5FGH - chains C and D of the 28 polymer chains in the assembly; structure by X-ray diffraction, 2.80 A resolution.

[Chain C]
Molecule: Proteasome subunit alpha type-4
Organism: Saccharomyces cerevisiae (strain ATCC 204508 / S288c)
Notes: EC 3.4.25.1
UniProt: P40303 (PSA4_YEAST); residues -1 to 252 here correspond to UniProt positions 1-254 (UniProt number = residue number + 2)
Amino-acid sequence (254 residues; each row starts with the number of its first residue; numbers below 1 keep their minus sign (Met-1 is residue -1)):
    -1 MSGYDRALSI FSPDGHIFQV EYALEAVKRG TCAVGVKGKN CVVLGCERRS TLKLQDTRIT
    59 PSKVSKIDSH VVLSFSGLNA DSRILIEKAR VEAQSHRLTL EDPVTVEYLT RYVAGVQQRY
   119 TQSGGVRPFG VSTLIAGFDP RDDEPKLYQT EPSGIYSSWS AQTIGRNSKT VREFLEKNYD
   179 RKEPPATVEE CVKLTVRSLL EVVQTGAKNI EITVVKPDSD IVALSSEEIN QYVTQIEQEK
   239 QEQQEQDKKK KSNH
Not modelled in the structure: -1 to 0, 241-252
UniProt features mapped onto this chain:
  - modified residue: Thr58 (Phosphothreonine)

[Chain D]
Molecule: Proteasome subunit alpha type-5
Organism: Saccharomyces cerevisiae (strain ATCC 204508 / S288c)
Notes: EC 3.4.25.1
UniProt: P32379 (PSA5_YEAST); residues -7 to 252 here correspond to UniProt positions 1-260 (UniProt number = residue number + 8)
Amino-acid sequence (260 residues; numbered -7 to 252; the number before each row is that of its first residue; numbers below 1 keep their minus sign (Met-7 is residue -7)):
    -7 MFLTRSEYDR GVSTFSPEGR LFQVEYSLEA IKLGSTAIGI ATKEGVVLGV EKRATSPLLE
    53 SDSIEKIVEI DRHIGCAMSG LTADARSMIE HARTAAVTHN LYYDEDINVE SLTQSVCDLA
   113 LRFGEGASGE ERLMSRPFGV ALLIAGHDAD DGYQLFHAEP SGTFYRYNAK AIGSGSEGAQ
   173 AELLNEWHSS LTLKEAELLV LKILKQVMEE KLDENNAQLS CITKQDGFKI YDNEKTAELI
   233 KELKEKEAAE SPEEADVEMS
Not modelled in the structure: -7 to 0, 118-124, 243-252

[Interface between chain C and chain D]
Pairs across the interface - 63 pairs, chain C then chain D:
  Asp3(C) - Glu117(D)
  Arg4(C) - Glu117(D)
  Ala5(C) - Val4(D)  hydrophobic
  Ala5(C) - Glu117(D)
  Ala5(C) - Ser127(D)
  Ser7(C) - Ser127(D)
  Ser7(C) - Arg128(D)
  Ile8(C) - Gln15(D)
  Phe9(C) - Gln15(D)
  Phe9(C) - Tyr18(D)  hydrophobic
  Phe9(C) - Ser19(D)
  Phe9(C) - Leu73(D)  hydrophobic
  Phe9(C) - Arg128(D)
  Phe9(C) - Pro129(D)
  Phe9(C) - Gly131(D)
  Ser10(C) - Tyr18(D)
  Pro11(C) - Tyr18(D)  hydrophobic
  Pro11(C) - Glu21(D)
  Asp12(C) - Glu21(D)
  Gly13(C) - Tyr18(D)
  Gly13(C) - Glu21(D)
  Gly13(C) - Ala22(D)
  His14(C) - Leu25(D)
  Ile15(C) - Leu73(D)  hydrophobic
  Ile15(C) - Arg128(D)
  Lys35(C) - Glu52(D)  salt bridge
  Gln116(C) - Ala75(D)
  Gln116(C) - Asp76(D)
  Gln116(C) - Arg128(D)
  Thr119(C) - Arg128(D)  hydrogen bond (backbone-side chain)
  Gln120(C) - Met126(D)
  Gln120(C) - Ser127(D)  hydrogen bond (backbone-backbone)
  Gln120(C) - Arg128(D)
  Gln120(C) - Pro129(D)
  Gln120(C) - Phe130(D)
  Ser121(C) - Ser127(D)
  Gly122(C) - Ser127(D)
  Ser151(C) - Ala75(D)
  Gly152(C) - Ala75(D)
  Ile153(C) - Thr74(D)
  Ile153(C) - Ala75(D)
  Ser155(C) - Leu51(D)
  Ser155(C) - Ser55(D)
  Ser156(C) - Leu51(D)
  Ser156(C) - Glu52(D)  hydrogen bond (backbone-backbone)
  Ser156(C) - Ser55(D)  hydrogen bond (backbone-side chain)
  Trp157(C) - Thr47(D)
  Trp157(C) - Ser48(D)
  Trp157(C) - Leu50(D)
  Trp157(C) - Leu51(D)
  Trp157(C) - Glu52(D)
  Ser158(C) - Leu50(D)  hydrogen bond (backbone-backbone)
  Ser158(C) - Glu52(D)  hydrogen bond
  Ala159(C) - Leu50(D)
  Leu173(C) - Leu50(D)  hydrophobic
  Glu174(C) - Ser48(D)  hydrogen bond
  Glu174(C) - Pro49(D)
  Glu174(C) - Leu50(D)
  Tyr177(C) - Leu50(D)  hydrophobic
  Arg179(C) - Pro49(D)  hydrogen bond (side chain-backbone)
  Arg179(C) - Leu50(D)
  Arg179(C) - Leu51(D)  hydrogen bond (side chain-backbone)
  Arg179(C) - Glu52(D)
Interface residues without a listed pair, chain C (32 interface residues in all): Tyr154, Arg170
Interface residues without a listed pair, chain D (29 interface residues in all): Asp1, Ser53, Glu57, Ser79

[In short]
32 residues of chain C face 29 of chain D across their interface; the contacts include 9 hydrogen bonds and 1
salt bridge. Among the polar pairs are Lys35(C)-Glu52(D), Thr119(C)-Arg128(D) and Ser156(C)-Ser55(D).
Chain C is Proteasome subunit alpha type-4 and chain D is Proteasome subunit alpha type-5, both from
Saccharomyces cerevisiae (strain ATCC 204508 / S288c); the structure, Yeast 20S proteasome beta5-K33A mutant
(propeptide expressed in trans) in complex with MG132, was determined by X-ray diffraction, deposited together
with 5CZ4, 5CZ5, 5CZ6, 5CZ7, 5CZ8, 5CZ9 and 16 further entries.
